Entry 2H7C (X-ray diffraction, 2.00 A resolution); this record covers chains C and E of the 6 polymer chains in the assembly.

== Chain C ==
Name: Liver carboxylesterase 1
Source organism: Homo sapiens
Notes: EC 3.1.1.1
Reference sequence: P23141 (EST1_HUMAN); residues 3019-3561 here correspond to UniProt positions 19-561 (UniProt number = residue number - 3000)
Sequence (542 residues; row label = number of the first residue in the row; note: 1 number in that range is skipped by the numbering (no residue carries it; nothing is unmodelled there)):
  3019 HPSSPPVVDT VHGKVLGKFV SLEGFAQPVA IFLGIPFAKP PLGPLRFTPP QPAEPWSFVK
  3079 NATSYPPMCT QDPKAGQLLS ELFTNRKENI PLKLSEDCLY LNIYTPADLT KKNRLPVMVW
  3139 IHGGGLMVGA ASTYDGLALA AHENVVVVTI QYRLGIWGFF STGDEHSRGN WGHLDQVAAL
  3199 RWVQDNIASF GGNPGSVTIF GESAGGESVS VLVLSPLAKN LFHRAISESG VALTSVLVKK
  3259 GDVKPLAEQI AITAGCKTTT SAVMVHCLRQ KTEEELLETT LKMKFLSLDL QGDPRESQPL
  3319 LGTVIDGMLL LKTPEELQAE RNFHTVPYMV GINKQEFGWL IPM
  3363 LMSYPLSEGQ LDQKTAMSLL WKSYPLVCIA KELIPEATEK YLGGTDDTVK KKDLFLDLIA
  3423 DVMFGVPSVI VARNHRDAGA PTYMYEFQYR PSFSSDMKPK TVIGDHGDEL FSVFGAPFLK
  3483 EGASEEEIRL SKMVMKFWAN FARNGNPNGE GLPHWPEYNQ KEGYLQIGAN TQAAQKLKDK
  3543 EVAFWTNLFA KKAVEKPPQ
Not modelled in the structure: 3019-3021, 3554-3561
Disulfide bonds: Cys3087-Cys3116, Cys3274-Cys3285
Modified / non-standard residues: Asn3079 (glycosylation site)
Ligand contacts:
  - coenzyme A (COA), molecule 1: Asp3090, Lys3092, Ala3093, Leu3096, Leu3097, Gly3142, Gly3143, Val3146, Ser3221, Leu3299, Lys3302, Phe3303, Leu3304, Ser3305, Leu3318, Ile3359, Met3361, Leu3363, Met3364, Met3425, His3468
  - coenzyme A (COA), molecule 2: Leu3299, Lys3302, Ser3305, Leu3306, Leu3308, Met3364, Ser3365

== Chain E ==
Name: Liver carboxylesterase 1
Source organism: Homo sapiens
Notes: EC 3.1.1.1
Reference sequence: P23141 (EST1_HUMAN); residues 5019-5561 here correspond to UniProt positions 19-561 (UniProt number = residue number - 5000)
Sequence (542 residues; numbered 5019 to 5561; 1 number in that range is skipped by the numbering (no residue carries it; nothing is unmodelled there); the number before each row is that of its first residue):
  5019 HPSSPPVVDT VHGKVLGKFV SLEGFAQPVA IFLGIPFAKP PLGPLRFTPP QPAEPWSFVK
  5079 NATSYPPMCT QDPKAGQLLS ELFTNRKENI PLKLSEDCLY LNIYTPADLT KKNRLPVMVW
  5139 IHGGGLMVGA ASTYDGLALA AHENVVVVTI QYRLGIWGFF STGDEHSRGN WGHLDQVAAL
  5199 RWVQDNIASF GGNPGSVTIF GESAGGESVS VLVLSPLAKN LFHRAISESG VALTSVLVKK
  5259 GDVKPLAEQI AITAGCKTTT SAVMVHCLRQ KTEEELLETT LKMKFLSLDL QGDPRESQPL
  5319 LGTVIDGMLL LKTPEELQAE RNFHTVPYMV GINKQEFGWL IPM
  5363 LMSYPLSEGQ LDQKTAMSLL WKSYPLVCIA KELIPEATEK YLGGTDDTVK KKDLFLDLIA
  5423 DVMFGVPSVI VARNHRDAGA PTYMYEFQYR PSFSSDMKPK TVIGDHGDEL FSVFGAPFLK
  5483 EGASEEEIRL SKMVMKFWAN FARNGNPNGE GLPHWPEYNQ KEGYLQIGAN TQAAQKLKDK
  5543 EVAFWTNLFA KKAVEKPPQ
Not modelled in the structure: 5019-5021, 5554-5561
Disulfide bonds: Cys5087-Cys5116, Cys5274-Cys5285
Modified / non-standard residues: Asn5079 (glycosylation site)
Ligand contacts:
  - coenzyme A (COA), molecule 1: Asp5090, Lys5092, Ala5093, Leu5096, Leu5097, Gly5142, Gly5143, Val5146, Ser5221, Leu5299, Lys5302, Phe5303, Leu5304, Ser5305, Leu5318, Ile5359, Met5361, Leu5363, Met5364, His5468
  - coenzyme A (COA), molecule 2: Leu5299, Lys5300, Lys5302, Ser5305, Leu5306, Leu5308, Met5364, Ser5365
  - N-acetylglucosamine (NAG; 2-acetamido-2-deoxy-beta-D-glucopyranose): Leu5034, Asn5079, Thr5081
  - N-acetyl-alpha-neuraminic acid (SIA): Leu5051, Gly5052, Pro5054, Lys5078, Asn5079, Ala5080, Thr5081, Ser5082, Pro5085, Tyr5118

== Chain C / chain E interface ==
Residue-residue contacts (69; chain C residue first):
  Lys3092(C) - Lys5300(E)  hydrogen bond (side chain-backbone)
  Lys3092(C) - Lys5302(E)
  Lys3092(C) - Gln5309(E)  hydrogen bond (backbone-side chain)
  Gln3095(C) - Gln5309(E)
  Leu3096(C) - Gln5309(E)  hydrogen bond (backbone-side chain)
  Glu3099(C) - Gln5309(E)
  Glu3292(C) - Lys5300(E)  salt bridge
  Glu3296(C) - Glu5296(E)
  Glu3296(C) - Lys5300(E)  salt bridge
  Leu3299(C) - Lys5300(E)
  Lys3300(C) - Lys5092(E)  hydrogen bond (backbone-side chain)
  Lys3300(C) - Glu5292(E)  salt bridge
  Lys3300(C) - Glu5296(E)  salt bridge
  Lys3300(C) - Leu5299(E)
  Met3301(C) - Lys5092(E)  hydrogen bond (backbone-side chain)
  Lys3302(C) - Lys5092(E)
  Leu3308(C) - Met5459(E)  hydrophobic
  Gln3309(C) - Gln5095(E)
  Gln3309(C) - Glu5099(E)  hydrogen bond
  Gly3356(C) - Glu5370(E)
  Trp3357(C) - Ser5369(E)  hydrogen bond (backbone-side chain)
  Pro3360(C) - Ser5369(E)
  Met3361(C) - Leu5308(E)  hydrophobic
  Met3361(C) - Ser5369(E)
  Ser3365(C) - Ser5365(E)  hydrogen bond
  Leu3368(C) - Leu5368(E)
  Leu3368(C) - Ser5369(E)
  Ser3369(C) - Trp5357(E)
  Ser3369(C) - Pro5360(E)
  Ser3369(C) - Met5361(E)
  Ser3369(C) - Leu5368(E)
  Ser3369(C) - Lys5414(E)
  Glu3370(C) - Gly5356(E)
  Glu3370(C) - Lys5414(E)  salt bridge
  Glu3370(C) - Asp5415(E)
  Glu3370(C) - Leu5418(E)
  Glu3370(C) - Pro5461(E)
  Glu3370(C) - Val5464(E)
  Gly3371(C) - Glu5370(E)
  Gly3371(C) - Gly5371(E)
  Gln3372(C) - Lys5414(E)
  Gln3372(C) - Thr5463(E)  hydrogen bond
  Asp3374(C) - Pro5461(E)
  Asp3374(C) - Lys5462(E)  hydrogen bond (side chain-backbone)
  Lys3376(C) - Lys5462(E)
  Thr3377(C) - Asp5458(E)
  Thr3377(C) - Met5459(E)
  Thr3377(C) - Lys5460(E)
  Thr3377(C) - Pro5461(E)
  Ser3380(C) - Asp5458(E)
  Leu3381(C) - Met5459(E)  hydrophobic
  Lys3414(C) - Ser5369(E)  hydrogen bond (side chain-backbone)
  Lys3414(C) - Glu5370(E)  salt bridge
  Lys3414(C) - Gly5371(E)
  Leu3418(C) - Glu5370(E)
  Asp3458(C) - Thr5377(E)
  Asp3458(C) - Ser5380(E)
  Met3459(C) - Leu5308(E)  hydrophobic
  Met3459(C) - Thr5377(E)
  Met3459(C) - Leu5381(E)  hydrophobic
  Met3459(C) - Lys5384(E)
  Lys3460(C) - Thr5377(E)
  Pro3461(C) - Glu5370(E)
  Pro3461(C) - Asp5374(E)
  Pro3461(C) - Thr5377(E)
  Lys3462(C) - Asp5374(E)  salt bridge
  Lys3462(C) - Lys5376(E)
  Thr3463(C) - Gln5372(E)
  Val3464(C) - Glu5370(E)
Also at the interface, not in a pair above, chain C (40 interface residues in all): Pro3367, Lys3384, Val3411, Asp3415
Also at the interface, not in a pair above, chain E (39 interface residues in all): Gln5353, Pro5367, Val5411

== Summary ==
40 residues of chain C face 39 of chain E across their interface, with 11 hydrogen bonds and 7 salt bridges.
Polar contacts include Glu3292(C)-Lys5300(E), Glu3296(C)-Lys5300(E) and Lys3300(C)-Glu5292(E). Coenzyme A is
bound between chain C and chain E.
Chain C and chain E are both Liver carboxylesterase 1 (Homo sapiens); the structure, Crystal structure of
human carboxylesterase in complex with Coenzyme A, was determined by X-ray diffraction (same publication as
2DQY, 2DQZ and 2DR0).
